PDB entry 7KTS | electron microscopy, 19.09 A resolution (very low resolution: no residue pairs are listed; an interface is given only as per-side residue counts) | chains J and N of the 13 polymer chains in the assembly

[Chain J]
Name: Transcriptional adapter 1
Source organism: Homo sapiens
Reference sequence: Q96BN2 (TADA1_HUMAN); residues 1-335 here = UniProt positions 1-335
Amino-acid sequence (335 residues; numbered 1 to 335; the number before each row is that of its first residue):
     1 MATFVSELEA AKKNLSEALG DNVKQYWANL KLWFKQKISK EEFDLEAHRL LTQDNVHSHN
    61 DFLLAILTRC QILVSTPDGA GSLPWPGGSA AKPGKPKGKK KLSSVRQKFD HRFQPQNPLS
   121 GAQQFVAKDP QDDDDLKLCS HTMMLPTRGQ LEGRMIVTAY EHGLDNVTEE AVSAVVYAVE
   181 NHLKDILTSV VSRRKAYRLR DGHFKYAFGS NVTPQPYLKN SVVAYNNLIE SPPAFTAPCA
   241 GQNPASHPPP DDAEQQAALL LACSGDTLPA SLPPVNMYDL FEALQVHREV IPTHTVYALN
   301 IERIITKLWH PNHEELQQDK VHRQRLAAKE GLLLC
Unresolved in the structure: 1-103, 234-247, 332-335

[Chain N]
Name: Ataxin-7
Source organism: Homo sapiens
Reference sequence: O15265 (ATX7_HUMAN); residue numbers follow UniProt; this construct covers 1-892
Amino-acid sequence (892 residues; numbered 1 to 892; the number before each row is that of its first residue):
     1 MSERAADDVR GEPRRAAAAA GGAAAAAARQ QQQQQQQQQP PPPQPQRQQH PPPPPRRTRP
    61 EDGGPGAAST SAAAMATVGE RRPLPSPEVM LGQSWNLWVE ASKLPGKDGT ELDESFKEFG
   121 KNREVMGLCR EDMPIFGFCP AHDDFYLVVC NDCNQVVKPQ AFQSHYERRH SSSSKPPLAV
   181 PPTSVFSFFP SLSKSKGGSA SGSNRSSSGG VLSASSSSSK LLKSPKEKLQ LRGNTRPMHP
   241 IQQSRVPHGR IMTPSVKVEK IHPKMDGTLL KSAVGPTCPA TVSSLVKPGL NCPSIPKPTL
   301 PSPGQILNGK GLPAPPTLEK KPEDNSNNRK FLNKRLSERE FDPDIHCGVI DLDTKKPCTR
   361 SLTCKTHSLT QRRAVQGRRK RFDVLLAEHK NKTREKELIR HPDSQQPPQP LRDPHPAPPR
   421 TSQEPHQNPH GVIPSESKPF VASKPKPHTP SLPRPPGCPA QQGGSAPIDP PPVHESPHPP
   481 LPATEPASRL SSEEGEGDDK EESVEKLDCH YSGHHPQPAS FCTFGSRQIG RGYYVFDSRW
   541 NRLRCALNLM VEKHLNAQLW KKIPPVPSTT SPISTRIPHR TNSVPTSQCG VSYLAAATVS
   601 TSPVLLSSTC ISPNSKSVPA HGTTLNAQPA ASGAMDPVCS MQSRQVSSSS SSPSTPSGLS
   661 SVPSSPMSRK PQKLKSSKSL RPKESSGNST NCQNASSSTS GGSGKKRKNS SPLLVHSSSS
   721 SSSSSSSSHS MESFRKNCVA HSGPPYPSTV TSSHSIGLNC VTNKANAVNV RHDQSGRGPP
   781 TGSPAESIKR MSVMVNSSDS TLSLGPFIHQ SNELPVNSHG SFSHSHTPLD KLIGKKRKCS
   841 PSSSSINNSS SKPTKVAKVP AVNNVHMKHT GTIPGAQGLM NSSLLHQPKA RP
Unresolved in the structure: 1-506, 560-892
Curated features (UniProtKB/Swiss-Prot):
  - site (Cleavage): Asp-266, Gly-267, Asp-344, Ile-345
  - cross-link: Lys-257 (Glycyl lysine isopeptide (Lys-Gly) (interchain with G-Cter in SUMO))
  - mutagenesis: Lys-257 (K257R: Almost completely abolishes sumoylation), Asp-266 (D266N: Abolished cleavage by caspase-7 and attenuates formation of protein aggregates in SCA7 degeneration; when associated with N-344), Asp-344 (D344N: Abolished cleavage by caspase-7 and attenuates formation of protein aggregates in SCA7 degeneration; when associated with N-266), Lys-858 (K858R: No effect on sumoylation)

[Chain J / chain N interface]
At this resolution (19 A) residue pairs are not listed: 28 residues of chain J and 20 of chain N lie at the interface.

[Overview]
28 residues of chain J face 20 of chain N across their interface. UniProt lists 4 mutagenesis sites on chain
N.
Here chain J is Transcriptional adapter 1 and chain N is Ataxin-7, both from Homo sapiens. Entry 7KTS
(Negative stain EM structure of the human SAGA coactivator complex (TRRAP, core, splicing module)) was
determined by electron microscopy together with 7KTR from the same study.
